Entry 6CAO (X-ray diffraction, 3.45 A resolution); this record covers chains A and L of the 23 polymer chains in the assembly.

== Chain A ==
Molecule: 16S Ribosomal RNA rRNA
Organism: Thermus thermophilus (strain HB8 / ATCC 27634 / DSM 579)
Sequence (1522 nucleotides; numbered 0 to 1544 plus 19 insertion-coded residues; 42 numbers in that range are skipped by the numbering (no residue carries them; nothing is unmodelled there); the number before each row is that of its first residue; a row labelled like 190A-190L holds insertion residues (190A, then the next letters in order); numbering starts at 0):
     0 UUUGUUGGAG AGUUUGAUCC UGGCUCAGGG UGAACGCUGG CGGCGUGCCU AAGACAUGCA
    60 AGUCGUGCGG G
    73 CCGCGGGGUU UU
    88 ACUCCG
    95 UGGUC
   101 AGCGGCGGAC GGGUGAGUAA CGCGUGGGU
  129A G
   130 ACCUACCCGG AAGAGGGGGA CAACCCGGGG AAACUCGGGC UAAUCCCCCA UGUGGACCCG
   190 C
190A-190L CCCUUGGGGUGU
   191 GUCCAAAGGG CUUU
   216 GCCCGCUUCC GGAUGGGCCC GCGUCCCAUC AGCUAGUUGG UGGGGUAAUG GCCCACCAAG
   276 GCGACGACGG GUAGCCGGUC UGAGAGGAUG GCCGGCCACA GGGGCACUGA GACACGGGCC
   336 CCACUCCUAC GGGAGGCAGC AGUUAGGAAU CUUCCGCAAU GGGCGCAAGC CUGACGGAGC
   396 GACGCCGCUU GGAGGAAGAA GCCCUUCGGG GUGUAAACUC CUGAA
   442 CCCGGGACGA AACCCCCGAC GA
   474 GGGGACUGAC GGUACCGGG
   494 GUAAUAGCGC CGGCCAACUC CGUGCCAGCA GCCXCGGUAA UACGGAGGGC GCGAGCGUUA
   554 CCCGGAUUCA CUGGGCGUAA AGGGCGUGUA GGCGGCCUGG GGCGUCCCAU GUGAAAGACC
   614 ACGGCUCAAC CGUGGGGGAG CGUGGGAUAC GCUCAGGCUA GACGGUGGGA GAGGGUGGUG
   674 GAAUUCCCGG AGUAGCGGUG AAAUGCGCAG AUACCGGGAG GAACGCCGAU GGCGAAGGCA
   734 GCCACCUGGU CCACCCGUGA CGCUGAGGCG CGAAAGCGUG GGGAGCAAAC CGGAUUAGAU
   794 ACCCGGGUAG UCCACGCCCU AAACGAUGCG CGCUAGGUCU CUGGGUCU
   848 CCUGGGGGCC GAAGCUAACG CGUUAAGCGC GCCGCCUGGG GAGUACGGCC GCAAGGCUGA
   908 AACUCAAAGG AAUUGACGGG GGCCCGCACA AGCGGUGGAG CAUGUGGUUU AAUUCGAAGX
   968 AACGCGAAGA ACCUUACCAG GCCUUGACAU GCUAGG
 1003A G
  1004 AACCCGGGUG AAAGCCUGGG GUGCCCC
1030A-1030D GCGA
  1031 GGGGAGCCCU AGCACAGGUG CUGCAUGGCC GUCGUCAGCU CGUGCCGUGA GGUGUUGGGU
  1091 UAAGUCCCGC AACGAGCGCA ACCCCCGCCG UUAGUUGCCA GCGGUUCGGC CGGGCACUCU
  1151 AACGGGACUG CCCGCGAAA
  1171 GCGGGAGGAA GGAGGGGACG ACGUCUGGUC AGCAUGGCCC UUACGGCCUG GGCGACACAC
  1231 GUGCUACAAU GCCCACUACA AAGCGAUGCC ACCCGGCAAC GGGGAGCUAA UCGCAAAAAG
  1291 GUGGGCCCAG UUCGGAUUGG GGUCUGCAAC CCGACCCCAU GAAGCCGGAA UCGCUAGUAA
  1351 UCGCGGAUCA G
 1361A C
  1362 CAUGCCGCGG UGAAUACGUU CCCGGGCCUU GUACACACXG CCXGUXACGC CAUGGGAGCG
  1422 GGCUCUACCC GAAGUCGCCG GG
  1446 AGCCUACGGG
  1459 CAGGCGCCGA GGGUAGGGCC CGUGACUGGG GCGAAGUCGU AACAAGGUAG CUGUACCGGA
  1519 AGGUGCGGCU GGAUCACCUC CUUUCU
Unresolved in the structure: 0-4, 1534-1538
Glycans and other covalent adducts: paromomycin (PAR) linked to G1405
Modified residues: PSU (pseudouridine-5'-monophosphate) at position 516, G7M (N7-methyl-guanosine-5'-monophosphate) at position 527, M2G (N2-dimethylguanosine-5'-monophosphate) at position 966, 5MC (5-methylcytidine-5'-monophosphate) at position 967, 2MG (2N-methylguanosine-5'-monophosphate) at position 1207, 5MC (5-methylcytidine-5'-monophosphate) at position 1400, 4OC (4n,o2'-methylcytidine-5'-monophosphate) at position 1402, 5MC (5-methylcytidine-5'-monophosphate) at position 1404, 5MC (5-methylcytidine-5'-monophosphate) at position 1407, UR3 (3-methyluridine-5'-monophoshate) at position 1498, MA6 (6N-dimethyladenosine-5'-monophoshate) at position 1518, MA6 (6N-dimethyladenosine-5'-monophoshate) at position 1519, PSU (pseudouridine-5'-monophosphate) at position 1540, PSU (pseudouridine-5'-monophosphate) at position 1541
Bound ions: Mg2+ site 1 near U5 (its only coordinating residue here); Mg2+ site 2: G11, U12; Mg2+ site 3 near G21 (its only coordinating residue here); Mg2+ site 4 near C48 (its only coordinating residue here); Mg2+ site 5 near A53 (its only coordinating residue here); Mg2+ site 6: G61, U62; Mg2+ site 7: G69, U98; Mg2+ site 8: G107, G326; Mg2+ site 9: A109, G331; Mg2+ site 10 near G113 (its only coordinating residue here); Mg2+ site 11 near G117 (its only coordinating residue here); Mg2+ site 12: C121, G124, U125; 83 more Mg2+ sites not listed; 13 more K+ sites not listed
Ligand contacts:
  - paromomycin (PAR), molecule 1: G31, C47, C48, A50, A51, G52, A53, G113, U114, G115, A353, C355, A356, U358, U359, A360, G361, U365, C366
  - paromomycin (PAR), molecule 2: G567, G568, C569, G570, G575, G821, C822, C862, U863, G874, C875, C879
  - paromomycin (PAR), molecule 3: G610, A611, C613, A614, C615, A622, C623, C624, G625, U626
  - paromomycin (PAR), molecule 4: G661, G662, A663, G664, A665, G666, G667, U740, G741, G742, U743
  - paromomycin (PAR), molecule 5: U669, G670, G671, U672, G673, G714, A715, A716, C717, C805, C806, A807
  - paromomycin (PAR), molecule 6: 5MC_1404, U1406, 5MC_1407, A1408, C1409, G1489, C1490, G1491, A1492, A1493, G1494, U1495, C1496
What the authors report for this chain:
  - conformationally variable residues (side-chain flip): C1397

== Chain L ==
Molecule: 30S ribosomal protein S12
Organism: Thermus thermophilus (strain HB8 / ATCC 27634 / DSM 579)
UniProtKB: Q5SHN3 (RS12_THET8); residues 5-129 here correspond to UniProt positions 2-126 (UniProt number = residue number - 3)
Chain sequence (125 residues; numbered 5 to 129; the number before each row is that of its first residue):
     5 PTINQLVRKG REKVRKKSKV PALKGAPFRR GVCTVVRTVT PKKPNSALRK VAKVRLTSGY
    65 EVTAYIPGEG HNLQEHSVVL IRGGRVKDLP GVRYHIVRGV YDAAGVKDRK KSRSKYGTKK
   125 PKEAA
Modified residues: Asp92 ((3S)-3-(methylsulfanyl)-L-aspartic acid; 0TD)
Bound ions: Mg2+ near Gln78 (its only coordinating residue here)
UniProt features mapped onto this chain:
  - modified residue: Asp92 (3-methylthioaspartic acid)

== Chain A / chain L interface ==
Contacting residue pairs (131):
  U24(A) with Lys23(L), salt bridge to the phosphate
  A33(A) with Phe32(L), base contact
  C34(A) with Phe32(L), sugar contact; Val101(L), sugar contact
  G35(A) with Ser118(L), hydrogen bond to the sugar; Gly121(L), sugar contact
  C36(A) with Arg117(L), hydrogen bond to the sugar; Ser118(L), sugar contact; Thr122(L), sugar contact; Lys123(L), salt bridge to the phosphate; Lys124(L), hydrogen bond to the phosphate
  U37(A) with Lys123(L), salt bridge to the phosphate; Lys124(L), hydrogen bond to the phosphate
  U49(A) with Lys28(L), sugar contact
  C241(A) with Arg19(L), sugar contact
  G302(A) with Lys17(L), salt bridge to the phosphate
  A303(A) with Lys17(L), salt bridge to the phosphate
  G362(A) with Arg34(L), salt bridge to the phosphate; Thr61(L), phosphate contact
  A363(A) with Lys28(L), hydrogen bond to the base; Ala30(L), base contact; Pro31(L), base contact; Phe32(L), sugar contact; Arg33(L), salt bridge to the phosphate; Arg34(L), salt bridge to the phosphate; Thr61(L), hydrogen bond to the phosphate; Leu84(L), sugar contact; Tyr105(L), sugar contact
  A364(A) with Lys28(L), base contact
  G500(A) with Lys124(L), salt bridge to the phosphate
  C501(A) with Arg117(L), salt bridge to the phosphate; Ser118(L), hydrogen bond to the phosphate; Lys124(L), salt bridge to the phosphate
  G502(A) with Lys115(L), phosphate contact; Ser116(L), phosphate contact; Arg117(L), hydrogen bond to the phosphate; Ser118(L), hydrogen bond to the phosphate; Lys119(L), hydrogen bond to the phosphate
  C503(A) with Ser116(L), hydrogen bond to the phosphate; Lys119(L), salt bridge to the phosphate
  C518(A) with Pro48(L), base contact; Ser50(L), hydrogen bond to the phosphate
  C519(A) with Ser50(L), hydrogen bond to the phosphate
  A520(A) with Ala51(L), phosphate contact; Leu52(L), hydrogen bond to the phosphate; Glu73(L), hydrogen bond to the sugar
  G521(A) with Ala51(L), base contact; Leu52(L), phosphate contact; Arg53(L), hydrogen bond to the base; Lys54(L), salt bridge to the phosphate; Gly72(L), phosphate contact; Glu73(L), phosphate contact
  C522(A) with Asn49(L), base contact; Arg53(L), base contact; Tyr69(L), hydrogen bond to the phosphate; Pro71(L), phosphate contact; Gly72(L), hydrogen bond to the phosphate; Tyr120(L), phosphate contact
  A523(A) with Arg53(L), base contact; Val90(L), base contact; Asp92(L), base contact; Tyr120(L), phosphate contact
  C525(A) with Arg89(L), salt bridge to the phosphate
  C526(A) with Lys91(L), phosphate contact
  G7M_527(A) with Asn49(L), base contact; Asp92(L), base contact
  C528(A) with Asn49(L), hydrogen bond to the base
  G529(A) with Pro48(L), base contact; Asn49(L), base contact; Ser50(L), hydrogen bond to the base
  G537(A) with Glu73(L), sugar contact; Arg113(L), salt bridge to the phosphate
  G538(A) with Arg113(L), salt bridge to the phosphate; Lys114(L), hydrogen bond to the phosphate; Lys115(L), hydrogen bond to the phosphate
  A539(A) with Lys114(L), phosphate contact; Lys115(L), hydrogen bond to the base
  G541(A) with Lys115(L), base contact
  G550(A) with Lys119(L), sugar contact
  U551(A) with Phe32(L), base contact; Arg86(L), sugar contact
  U552(A) with Pro31(L), hydrogen bond to the sugar; Arg86(L), sugar contact; Gly87(L), hydrogen bond to the sugar
  A553(A) with Val24(L), phosphate contact; Gly29(L), hydrogen bond to the sugar; Pro31(L), sugar contact; Gly87(L), phosphate contact; Gly88(L), phosphate contact
  C554(A) with Ser22(L), hydrogen bond to the phosphate
  C555(A) with Lys20(L), phosphate contact
  C562(A) with Arg15(L), phosphate contact; Glu16(L), hydrogen bond to the sugar; Val18(L), base contact
  A563(A) with Arg15(L), hydrogen bond to the base
  C564(A) with Leu10(L), phosphate contact; Arg15(L), salt bridge to the phosphate
  G567(A) with Pro5(L), base contact; Arg15(L), hydrogen bond to the base
  G568(A) with Pro5(L), base contact
  G585(A) with Asn8(L), sugar contact
  C879(A) with Asn8(L), phosphate contact
  C880(A) with Thr6(L), hydrogen bond to the phosphate; Asn8(L), hydrogen bond to the phosphate; Gln9(L), phosphate contact; Arg12(L), salt bridge to the phosphate
  G881(A) with Gln9(L), hydrogen bond to the phosphate; Arg12(L), salt bridge to the phosphate
  C882(A) with Pro5(L), base contact; Gln9(L), base contact
  U884(A) with Arg15(L), hydrogen bond to the base
  A909(A) with Lys21(L), salt bridge to the phosphate
  C910(A) with Arg97(L), salt bridge to the phosphate
  U911(A) with Gly95(L), phosphate contact; Arg97(L), salt bridge to the phosphate
  C912(A) with Lys46(L), hydrogen bond to the phosphate; Arg89(L), salt bridge to the phosphate; Pro94(L), phosphate contact
  A913(A) with Lys46(L), salt bridge to the phosphate; Arg89(L), salt bridge to the phosphate; Lys91(L), salt bridge to the phosphate
  C1411(A) with Arg41(L), sugar contact; Lys57(L), hydrogen bond to the phosphate
  C1412(A) with Lys57(L), salt bridge to the phosphate
  C1490(A) with Pro94(L), sugar contact
  G1491(A) with Thr44(L), hydrogen bond to the sugar; Pro45(L), phosphate contact
  A1492(A) with Pro45(L), phosphate contact; Lys46(L), phosphate contact; Lys47(L), hydrogen bond to the phosphate; Ser50(L), hydrogen bond to the base
Also at the interface, not in a pair above, chain A (68 interface residues in all): C23, A32, C504, G524, G540, C556, C883, A908, A1413
Also at the interface, not in a pair above, chain L (74 interface residues in all): Ile7, Lys13, Pro25, Glu65, Gly74, Gly103, Val104, Asp112

== Overview ==
Chain A and chain L form an interface of 68 and 74 residues respectively, with 39 hydrogen bonds and 27 salt
bridges. Among the polar pairs are A363(A)-Lys28(L), G521(A)-Arg53(L) and C528(A)-Asn49(L). Chain A binds 5
copies of paromomycin. Covalently linked paromomycin: at G1405(A). G11(A) and U12(A) coordinate Mg2+ site 2.
From the paper: conformational variability at C1397(A).
Here chain A is 16S Ribosomal RNA rRNA and chain L is 30S ribosomal protein S12, both from Thermus
thermophilus (strain HB8 / ATCC 27634 / DSM 579). Entry 6CAO (Structure of the ribosomal decoding complex at
ambient temperature) was determined by X-ray diffraction.
